6WFG - chain A; structure by X-ray diffraction, 2.16 A resolution.

Chain A:
Name: N-alpha-acetyltransferase 50
From: Homo sapiens
Notes: EC 2.3.1.258, 2.3.1.-
Reference sequence: Q9GZZ1 (NAA50_HUMAN); numbering as in UniProt (aligned over 1-169)
Amino-acid sequence (171 residues; row label = number of the first residue in the row; numbers below 1 keep their minus sign (Gly-1 is residue -1)):
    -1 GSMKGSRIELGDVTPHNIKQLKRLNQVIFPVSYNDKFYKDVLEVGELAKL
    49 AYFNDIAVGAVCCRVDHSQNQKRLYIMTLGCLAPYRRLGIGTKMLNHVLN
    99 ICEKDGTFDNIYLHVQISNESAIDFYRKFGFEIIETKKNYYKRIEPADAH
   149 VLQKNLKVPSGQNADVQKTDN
Not modelled in the structure: -1 to 4, 155-169
Sequence notes: expression tag (-1 to 0)
Swiss-Prot annotation at these positions:
  - active site: Tyr73, His112
  - binding site (substrate): Tyr31, Met75, Tyr138 to Arg141
  - binding site (CoA): Asn117 to Lys126
  - modified residue: Thr12 (Phosphothreonine), Lys34 (N6-acetyllysine), Lys37 (N6-acetyllysine), Tyr110 (Phosphotyrosine), Lys140 (N6-acetyllysine)
  - mutagenesis: Glu7 (E7A: Restores the acetylation activity of the NatA complex), Phe27 (F27A: Abolishes N-alpha-acetyltransferase activity), Pro28 (P28A: Strongly decreased N-alpha-acetyltransferase activity), Val29 (V29A: Strongly decreased N-alpha-acetyltransferase activity), Tyr31 (Y31A: Abolishes N-alpha-acetyltransferase activity), Lys34 to Lys37 (Decreased acetylation; when associated with A-140), Phe35 (F35A: Abolishes N-alpha-acetyltransferase activity), Asp53 (D53A: Restores the acetylation activity of the NatA complex), Tyr73 (Y73A/F: Abolishes N-alpha-acetyltransferase activity), Met75 (M75A: Reduces N-alpha-acetyltransferase activity), Arg84 (R84A: Strongly decreased N-alpha-acetyltransferase activity), His112 (H112A/F: Abolishes N-alpha-acetyltransferase activity), 5 further mutagenesis entries in UniProt
Small-molecule neighbours:
  - coenzyme A (COA): Ile26, Phe27, Met75, Thr76, Leu77, Gly78, Cys79, Arg84, Arg85, Leu86, Gly87, Ile88, Gly89, Thr90, Leu111, Asn117, Ser119, Ala120, Asp122, Phe123, Tyr124, Lys126
  - U3V ((2S)-N-[(2S)-3-[1-(3-tert-butyl-1-methyl-1H-pyrazole-5-carbonyl)piperidin-4-yl]-1-(methylamino)-1-oxopropan-2-yl]-6-oxopiperidine-2-carboxamide): Phe27, Pro28, Val29, Tyr31, Phe35, Arg62, Asp64, Tyr73, Met75, Thr76, Tyr110, His112, Val113, Gln114, Asn117, Tyr138, Tyr139
What the authors report for this chain:
  - binding site for U3V: Tyr31, Arg62, Met75, His112, Gln114, Tyr139

Summary:
Ligands of chain A: coenzyme A and compound U3V. Curated annotation (UniProt) lists active-site residues Tyr73
and His112, 6 substrate-binding residues and 10 CoA-binding residues. The paper reports a binding site for U3V
at Tyr31, Arg62 and Met75 among others.
Chain A is N-alpha-acetyltransferase 50 (Homo sapiens); the structure, Crystal structure of human Naa50 in
complex with an inhibitor (compound 3) identified using DNA encoded ..., was determined by X-ray diffraction
together with 6WF3, 6WF5, 6WFK, 6WFN and 6WFO from the same study.
